Entry 6TZ4 (electron microscopy, 3.20 A resolution); this record covers chains A and N of the 72 polymer chains in the assembly.

# Chain A
Molecule: Charged multivesicular body protein 1b
Organism: Homo sapiens
Reference sequence: Q7LBR1 (CHM1B_HUMAN); numbering as in UniProt (aligned over 1-199)
Chain sequence (199 residues; numbered 1 to 199; the number before each row is that of its first residue):
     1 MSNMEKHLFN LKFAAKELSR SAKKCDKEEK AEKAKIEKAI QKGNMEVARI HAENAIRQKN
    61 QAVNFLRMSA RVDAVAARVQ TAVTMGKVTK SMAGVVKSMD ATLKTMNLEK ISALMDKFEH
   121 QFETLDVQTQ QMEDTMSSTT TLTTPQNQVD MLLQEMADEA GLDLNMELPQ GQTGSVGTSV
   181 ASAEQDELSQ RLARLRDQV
Not modelled in the structure: 1, 165-185, 199
Construct notes: engineered mutation Glu-37 (Lys in Q7LBR1)
UniProt features mapped onto this chain:
  - region: Met-132 to Met-156 (Interaction with IST1), Gly-174 to Val-199 (Interaction with SPAST), Val-180 to Val-199 (Interaction with VTA1), Val-180 to Arg-196 (Interaction with VPS4A, MITD1 and STAMBP), Ala-183 to Val-199 (Interaction with VPS4B)
  - motif: Asp-186 to Arg-196 (MIT-interacting motif)
  - mutagenesis: Asp-158 to Glu-159 (Diminishes interaction with VPS4B), Thr-178 (T178R: Abolishes interaction with SPAST and no effect on interaction with VPS4A; when associated with R-181 and R-184), Ala-181 (A181R: Abolishes interaction with SPAScT and no effect on interaction with VPS4A; when associated with R-178 and R-184), Glu-184 (E184A: Decreases interaction with SPAST; E184R: Abolishes interaction with SPAST and no effect on interaction with VPS4A; when associated with R-178 and R-181), Leu-188 (L188A: Abolishes interaction with SPAST and VPS4A; when associated with A-192), Leu-192 (L192A: Abolishes interaction with SPAST and VPS4A; when associated with A-188; L192A: Abolishes interaction with VPS4B), Leu-195 (L195A: Abolishes interaction with VPS4B)

# Chain N
Molecule: IST1 homolog
Organism: Homo sapiens
Notes: fragment: N-terminal domain
Reference sequence: P53990 (IST1_HUMAN); numbering as in UniProt (aligned over 1-189)
Chain sequence (189 residues; each row starts with the number of its first residue):
     1 MLGSGFKAER LRVNLRLVIN RLKLLEKKKT ELAQKARKEI ADYLAAGKDE RARIRVEHII
    61 REDYLVEAME ILELYCDLLL ARFGLIQSMK ELDSGLAESV STLIWAAPRL QSEVAELKIV
   121 ADQLCAKYSK EYGKLCRTNQ IGTVNDRLMH KLSVEAPPKI LVERYLIEIA KNYNVPYEPD
   181 SVVMAEAPP
Not modelled in the structure: 1-5, 187-189
UniProt features mapped onto this chain:
  - modified residue: Ser-4 (Phosphoserine), Tyr-43 (Phosphotyrosine)

# Interface between chain A and chain N
Pairs across the interface (10):
  Leu-108(A) with Leu-17(N), hydrophobic; Arg-21(N)
  Glu-109(A) with Arg-10(N), salt bridge; Val-13(N); Asn-14(N), hydrogen bond; Glu-116(N); Ile-119(N)
  Ser-112(A) with Val-13(N); Arg-16(N)
  Asp-116(A) with Arg-16(N), salt bridge
Interface residues without a listed pair, chain N (9 interface residues in all): Glu-9

# In short
The interface between chain A and chain N involves 4 residues on one side and 9 on the other, with 1 hydrogen
bond and 2 salt bridges. Among the polar pairs are Glu-109(A)/Arg-10(N), Asp-116(A)/Arg-16(N) and
Glu-109(A)/Asn-14(N).
Chain A is Charged multivesicular body protein 1b and chain N is IST1 homolog, both from Homo sapiens; the
structure, CryoEM reconstruction of membrane-bound ESCRT-III filament composed of CHMP1B+IST1 (right-handed),
was determined by electron microscopy (same publication as 6TZ5, 6TZ9 and 6TZA).
